Entry 6BJV (X-ray diffraction, 2.20 A resolution); this record covers chains A and C of the 4 polymer chains in the assembly.

== Chain A ==
Protein: RNA silencing suppressor p19
Organism: Carnation Italian ringspot virus
Reference sequence: Q66104 (P19_CIRV); residues 1-172 here = UniProt positions 1-172
Sequence (172 residues; each row starts with the number of its first residue):
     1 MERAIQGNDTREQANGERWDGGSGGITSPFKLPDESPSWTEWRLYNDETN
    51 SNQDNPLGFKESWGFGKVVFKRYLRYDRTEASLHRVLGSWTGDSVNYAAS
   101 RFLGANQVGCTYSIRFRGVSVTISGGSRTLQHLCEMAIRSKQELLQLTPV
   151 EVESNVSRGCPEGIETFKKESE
Not modelled in the structure: 1, 150-172
From the paper describing this entry:
  - binding site for the 21-nt RNA strand (chain C): Trp-39, Trp-42
  - mutagenesis - T111H (50-fold), T111S (50-fold): increased binding to miR-122 (citing earlier work)
  - mutagenesis - T111A (>5-fold): decreased binding to miR-122 duplex (citing earlier work)
  - mutagenesis - T111H, T111S: unchanged binding to the 21-nt RNA strand (chain C) (citing earlier work)

== Chain C ==
Molecule: 21-nt RNA strand
Sequence (21 nucleotides; numbered 1 to 21; the number before each row is that of its first residue):
     1 UCGAAGUAUUCCGCGUACGUU

== How chain A and chain C interact ==
Residue-residue contacts - 15 pairs, chain A then chain C:
  Arg-11(A) / U9(C)  hydrogen bond to the phosphate
  Arg-11(A) / U10(C)  salt bridge to the phosphate
  Trp-39(A) / G19(C)  stacking on the base
  Trp-39(A) / U20(C)  phosphate contact
  Ser-62(A) / C11(C)  hydrogen bond to the phosphate
  Gly-66(A) / U9(C)  hydrogen bond to the sugar
  Lys-67(A) / U9(C)  phosphate contact
  Val-69(A) / U10(C)  phosphate contact
  Lys-71(A) / C11(C)  phosphate contact
  Thr-111(A) / U10(C)  sugar contact
  Ser-113(A) / C11(C)  sugar contact
  Arg-115(A) / C12(C)  salt bridge to the phosphate
  Ser-120(A) / C11(C)  hydrogen bond to the phosphate
  Ser-120(A) / C12(C)  sugar contact
  Thr-122(A) / C11(C)  sugar contact
Other interface residues (no listed pair), chain A (14 interface residues in all): Asn-8, Ser-38
Other interface residues (no listed pair), chain C (8 interface residues in all): A8, G13

== In short ==
Chain A and chain C form an interface of 14 and 8 residues respectively; the contacts include 4 hydrogen
bonds, 2 salt bridges and 1 aromatic stacking contact. Among the polar pairs are Gly-66(A)/U9(C),
Arg-11(A)/U9(C) and Ser-62(A)/C11(C). From the paper: a binding site for the 21-nt RNA strand (chain C) at
Trp-39(A) and Trp-42(A); T111H and T111S of chain A increase binding to miR-122.
Chain A is RNA silencing suppressor p19 (Carnation Italian ringspot virus) and chain C is a 21-nt RNA strand;
the structure, CIRV p19 protein in complex with siRNA, was determined by X-ray diffraction (same publication
as 6BJG and 6BJH).
